Entry 4FGC (X-ray diffraction, 2.50 A resolution); this record covers chains A and E of the 5 polymer chains in the assembly.

== Chain A (and E) ==
Molecule: NADPH-dependent 7-cyano-7-deazaguanine reductase
Organism: Bacillus subtilis subsp. subtilis
Notes: EC 1.7.1.13; chain E of this document is another copy of the same molecule, construct and numbering; everything in this record applies to it too
UniProt: O31678 (QUEF_BACSU); residues 0-164 here correspond to UniProt positions 1-165 (UniProt number = residue number + 1)
Amino-acid sequence (165 residues; each row starts with the number of its first residue; numbering starts at 0):
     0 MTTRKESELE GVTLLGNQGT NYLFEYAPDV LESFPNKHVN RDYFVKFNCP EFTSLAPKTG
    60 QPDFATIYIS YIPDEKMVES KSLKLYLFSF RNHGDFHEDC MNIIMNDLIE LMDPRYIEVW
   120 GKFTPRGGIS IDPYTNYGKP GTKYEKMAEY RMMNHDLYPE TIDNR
Not modelled in the structure: 0-19, 159-164 (chain E: 0-19)
Sequence notes: engineered mutation Ala55 (Cys56 in O31678)
Residues lining bound ligands: 7-deaza-7-cyano-guanine (PQ0; 2-amino-4-oxo-4,7-dihydro-3H-pyrrolo[2,3-d]pyrimidine-5-carbonitrile): Phe33, Phe46, Val77, Glu78, Ser79, Lys80

== Chain A / chain E interface ==
Pairs across the interface (11; chain A residue first):
  Glu97(A) - Arg40(E)
  Gly127(A) - Val44(E)
  Gly127(A) - Lys45(E)  hydrogen bond (backbone-backbone)
  Ile128(A) - Met76(E)  hydrophobic
  Ser129(A) - Phe43(E)  hydrogen bond (side chain-backbone)
  Ile130(A) - Tyr42(E)  hydrophobic
  Asp131(A) - Tyr42(E)
  Pro132(A) - Tyr42(E)
  Leu156(A) - Arg150(E)  hydrogen bond (backbone-side chain)
  Tyr157(A) - Arg150(E)
  Pro158(A) - Phe43(E)  hydrophobic
Other interface residues (no listed pair), chain A (12 interface residues in all): His96, Asp155
Other interface residues (no listed pair), chain E (9 interface residues in all): His37, Met146

== Summary ==
12 residues of chain A face 9 of chain E across their interface, with 3 hydrogen bonds. Polar pairs include
Ser129(A)-Phe43(E), Leu156(A)-Arg150(E) and Gly127(A)-Lys45(E). Chain A binds 7-deaza-7-cyano-guanine.
Both chains are NADPH-dependent 7-cyano-7-deazaguanine reductase (Bacillus subtilis subsp. subtilis). Entry
4FGC (Crystal Structure of Active Site Mutant C55A of Nitrile Reductase QueF, Bound to Substrate PreQ0) was
determined by X-ray diffraction together with 4F8B from the same study.
